8TVX - chains A and I of the 15 polymer chains in the assembly; structure by electron microscopy, 3.70 A resolution.

Chain A:
Molecule: DNA-directed RNA polymerase II subunit RPB1
From: Saccharomyces cerevisiae
Notes: EC 2.7.7.6
UniProtKB: P04050 (RPB1_YEAST); numbering as in UniProt (aligned over 1-1733)
Sequence (1733 residues; numbered 1 to 1733; the number before each row is that of its first residue):
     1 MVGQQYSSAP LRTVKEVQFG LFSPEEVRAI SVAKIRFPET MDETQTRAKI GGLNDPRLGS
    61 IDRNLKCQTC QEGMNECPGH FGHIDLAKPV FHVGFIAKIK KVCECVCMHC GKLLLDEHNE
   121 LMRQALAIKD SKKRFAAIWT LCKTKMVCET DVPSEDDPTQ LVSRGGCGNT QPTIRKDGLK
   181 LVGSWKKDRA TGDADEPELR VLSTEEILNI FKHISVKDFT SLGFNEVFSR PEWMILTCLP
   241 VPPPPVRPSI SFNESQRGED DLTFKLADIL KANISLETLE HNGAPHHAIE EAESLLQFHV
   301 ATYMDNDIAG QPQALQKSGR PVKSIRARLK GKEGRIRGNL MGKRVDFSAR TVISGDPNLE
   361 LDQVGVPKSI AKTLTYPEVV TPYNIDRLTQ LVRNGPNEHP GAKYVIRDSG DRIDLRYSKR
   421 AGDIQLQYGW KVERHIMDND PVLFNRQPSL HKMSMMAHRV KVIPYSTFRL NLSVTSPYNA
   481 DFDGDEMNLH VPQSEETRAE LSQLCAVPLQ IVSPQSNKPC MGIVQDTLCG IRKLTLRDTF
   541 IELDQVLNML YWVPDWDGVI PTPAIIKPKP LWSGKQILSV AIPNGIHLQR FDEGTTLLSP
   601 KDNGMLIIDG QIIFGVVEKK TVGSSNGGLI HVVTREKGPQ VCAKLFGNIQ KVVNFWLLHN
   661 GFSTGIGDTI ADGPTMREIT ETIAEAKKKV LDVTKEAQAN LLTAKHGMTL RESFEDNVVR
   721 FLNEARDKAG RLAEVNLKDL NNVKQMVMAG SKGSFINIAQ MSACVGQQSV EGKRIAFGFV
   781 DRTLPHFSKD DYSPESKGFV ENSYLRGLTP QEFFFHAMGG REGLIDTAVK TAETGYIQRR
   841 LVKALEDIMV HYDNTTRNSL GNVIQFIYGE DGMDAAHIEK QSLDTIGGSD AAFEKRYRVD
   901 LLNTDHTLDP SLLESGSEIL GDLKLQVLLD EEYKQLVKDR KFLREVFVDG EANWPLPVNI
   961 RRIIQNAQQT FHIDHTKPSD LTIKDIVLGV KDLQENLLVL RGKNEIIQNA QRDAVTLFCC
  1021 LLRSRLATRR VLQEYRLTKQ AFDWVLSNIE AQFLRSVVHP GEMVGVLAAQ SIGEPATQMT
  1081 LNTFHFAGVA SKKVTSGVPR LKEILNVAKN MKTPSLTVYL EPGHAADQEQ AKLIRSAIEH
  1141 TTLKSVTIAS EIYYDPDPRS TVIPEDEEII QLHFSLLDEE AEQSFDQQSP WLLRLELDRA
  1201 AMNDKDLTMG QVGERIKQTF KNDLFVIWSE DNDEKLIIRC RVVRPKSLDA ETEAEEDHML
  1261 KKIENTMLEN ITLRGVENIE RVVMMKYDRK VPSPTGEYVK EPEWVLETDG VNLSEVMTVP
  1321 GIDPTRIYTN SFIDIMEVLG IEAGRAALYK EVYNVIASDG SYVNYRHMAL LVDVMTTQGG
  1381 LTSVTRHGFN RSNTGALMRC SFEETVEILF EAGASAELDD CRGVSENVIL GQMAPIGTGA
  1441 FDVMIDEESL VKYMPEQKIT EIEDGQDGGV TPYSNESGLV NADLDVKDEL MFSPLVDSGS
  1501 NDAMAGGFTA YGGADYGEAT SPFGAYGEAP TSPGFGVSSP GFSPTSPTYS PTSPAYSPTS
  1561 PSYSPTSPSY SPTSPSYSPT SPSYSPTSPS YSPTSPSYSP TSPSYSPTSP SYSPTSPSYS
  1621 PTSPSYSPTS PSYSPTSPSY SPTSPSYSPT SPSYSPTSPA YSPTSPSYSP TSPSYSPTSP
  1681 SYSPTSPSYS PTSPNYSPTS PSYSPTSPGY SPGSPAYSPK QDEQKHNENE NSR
Disordered / not traced: 1-7, 42-44, 188-198, 1079-1096, 1158-1187, 1221-1224, 1243-1256, 1455-1733
Curated features (UniProtKB/Swiss-Prot):
  - region: Pro248 to Asp260 (Lid loop), Asn306 to Lys323 (Rudder loop), Pro810 to Glu822 (Bridging helix)
  - binding site (Zn(2+)): Cys67, Cys70, Cys77, His80, Cys107, Cys110, Cys148, Cys167
  - binding site (Mg(2+)): Asp481, Asp483, Asp485
  - modified residue: Thr1471 (Phosphothreonine)
  - cross-link (Glycyl lysine isopeptide (Lys-Gly)): Lys695 (interchain with G-Cter in ubiquitin), Lys1246 (interchain with G-Cter in ubiquitin), Lys1350 (interchain with G-Cter in ubiquitin)
  - natural variant: Ser1653 to Pro1659 (deletion: In strain: A364A)
  - mutagenesis: Lys1246 (K1246R: Impairs ubiquitination during transcription stress)
Metal / ion sites: Zn2+ site 1: Cys77, Pro78, His80; Zn2+ site 2: Cys148, Cys167; Mg2+: Asp483, Asp485

Chain I:
Molecule: DNA-directed RNA polymerase II subunit RPB9
From: Saccharomyces cerevisiae
UniProtKB: A0A7I9EWC2 (A0A7I9EWC2_YEASX); residues 1-122 here = UniProt positions 1-122
Sequence (122 residues; row label = number of the first residue in the row):
     1 MTTFRFCRDC NNMLYPREDK ENNRLLFECR TCSYVEEAGS PLVYRHELIT NIGETAGVVQ
    61 DIGSDPTLPR SDRECPKCHS RENVFFQSQQ RRKDTSMVLF FVCLSCSHIF TSDQKNKRTQ
   121 FS
Disordered / not traced: 1-5
Metal / ion sites: Zn2+ site 1 near Thr31 (its only coordinating residue here); Zn2+ site 2: Cys78, Cys103, Ser105, Cys106

Chain A / chain I interface:
Contacting residue pairs - 52 pairs, chain A then chain I:
  Lys695(A) with Gln114(I); Ser122(I), hydrogen bond (side chain-backbone)
  Ala697(A) with Met97(I)
  Gln698(A) with Met97(I); Val98(I); Leu99(I); Ser112(I), hydrogen bond (backbone-side chain)
  Ala699(A) with Ser112(I); Asp113(I); Gln114(I)
  Asn700(A) with Ser96(I), hydrogen bond; Val98(I); Asp113(I)
  Leu701(A) with Gln114(I)
  Thr709(A) with Asp94(I)
  Arg711(A) with Gln87(I); Arg92(I); Lys93(I), hydrogen bond (side chain-backbone); Thr95(I), hydrogen bond; Met97(I)
  Arg782(A) with Thr67(I)
  Ser788(A) with Thr67(I); Pro69(I)
  Lys789(A) with Asp65(I), salt bridge; Thr67(I), hydrogen bond (backbone-backbone); Leu68(I); Pro69(I)
  Asp790(A) with Phe86(I); Gln87(I), hydrogen bond (side chain-backbone)
  Thr1147(A) with Leu48(I)
  Ile1148(A) with Glu47(I); Leu48(I), hydrogen bond (backbone-backbone); Ile49(I), hydrogen bond (backbone-backbone)
  Ala1149(A) with His46(I); Glu47(I); Leu48(I)
  Ser1150(A) with Tyr44(I); Arg45(I); His46(I), hydrogen bond (backbone-backbone)
  Glu1151(A) with Tyr44(I)
  Ile1152(A) with Pro41(I); Leu42(I); Val43(I), hydrogen bond (backbone-backbone); Tyr44(I), hydrogen bond (backbone-backbone)
  Tyr1153(A) with Pro41(I); Leu42(I)
  Tyr1154(A) with Asn23(I); Arg24(I); Pro41(I)
  Pro1156(A) with Asn23(I)
  Trp1191(A) with Glu18(I)
  Glu1264(A) with His46(I)
Also at the interface, not in a pair above, chain I (33 interface residues in all): Leu25, Gln120, Phe121

Summary:
The interface between chain A and chain I involves 23 residues on one side and 33 on the other, with 12
hydrogen bonds and 1 salt bridge. Polar pairs include Lys789(A)-Asp65(I), Lys695(A)-Ser122(I) and
Gln698(A)-Ser112(I).
Chain A is DNA-directed RNA polymerase II subunit RPB1 and chain I is DNA-directed RNA polymerase II subunit
RPB9, both from Saccharomyces cerevisiae; the structure, Cryo-EM structure of CPD-stalled Pol II (Conformation
2), was determined by electron microscopy, deposited together with 8TUG, 8TVP, 8TVQ, 8TVS, 8TVV, 8TVW and
8TVY.
